7F4U - chains A and B of the 3 polymer chains in the assembly; structure by electron microscopy, 4.20 A resolution (low resolution: residue-level contacts below are approximate; hydrogen-bond / salt-bridge calls are withheld).

[Chain A]
Name: Telomere length regulation protein TEL2 homolog
Source organism: Homo sapiens
UniProt: Q9Y4R8 (TELO2_HUMAN); numbering as in UniProt (aligned over 1-837)
Sequence (837 residues; numbered 1 to 837; the number before each row is that of its first residue):
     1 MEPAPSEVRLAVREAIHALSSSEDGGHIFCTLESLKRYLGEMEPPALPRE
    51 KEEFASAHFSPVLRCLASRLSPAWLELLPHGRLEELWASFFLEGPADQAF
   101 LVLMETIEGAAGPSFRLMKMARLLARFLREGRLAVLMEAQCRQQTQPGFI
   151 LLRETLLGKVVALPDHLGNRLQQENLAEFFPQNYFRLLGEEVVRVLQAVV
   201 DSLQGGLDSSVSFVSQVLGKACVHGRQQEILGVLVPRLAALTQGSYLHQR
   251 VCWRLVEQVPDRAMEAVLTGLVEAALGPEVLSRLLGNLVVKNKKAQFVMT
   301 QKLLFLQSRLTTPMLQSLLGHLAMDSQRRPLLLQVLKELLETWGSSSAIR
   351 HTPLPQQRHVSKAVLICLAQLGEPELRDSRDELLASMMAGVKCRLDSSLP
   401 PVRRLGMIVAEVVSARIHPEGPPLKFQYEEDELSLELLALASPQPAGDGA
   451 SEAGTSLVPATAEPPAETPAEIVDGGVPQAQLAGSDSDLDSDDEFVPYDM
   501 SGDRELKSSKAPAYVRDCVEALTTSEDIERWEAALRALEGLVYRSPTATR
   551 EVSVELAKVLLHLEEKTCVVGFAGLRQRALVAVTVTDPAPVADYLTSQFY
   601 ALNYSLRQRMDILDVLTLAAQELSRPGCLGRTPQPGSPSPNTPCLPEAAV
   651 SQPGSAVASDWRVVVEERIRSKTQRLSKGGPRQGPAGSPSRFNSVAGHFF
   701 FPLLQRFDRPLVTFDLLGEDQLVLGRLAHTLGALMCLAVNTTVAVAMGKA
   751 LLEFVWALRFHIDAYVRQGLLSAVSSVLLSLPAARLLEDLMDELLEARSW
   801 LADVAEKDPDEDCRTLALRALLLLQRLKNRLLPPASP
Unresolved in the structure: 1-5, 40-45, 452-837
Curated features (UniProtKB/Swiss-Prot):
  - site (Interaction with PIH1D1): Asp490, Ser491, Asp492
  - modified residue: Met1 (N-acetylmethionine), Pro374 (Hydroxyproline), Pro419 (Hydroxyproline), Pro422 (Hydroxyproline), Ser456 (Phosphoserine), Ser485 (Phosphoserine), Ser487 (Phosphoserine), Ser491 (Phosphoserine), Ser688 (Phosphoserine), Ser836 (Phosphoserine)
  - natural variant: Glu7 (E7G; E7Q), Pro260 (P260L: In YHFS), Cys367 (C367F: In YHFS), Arg609 (R609H: In YHFS), Asp720 (D720V: In YHFS), Val766 (V766M: In YHFS)
  - mutagenesis: Ser485 (S485A: Abolishes phosphorylation by CK2 in response to growth factor deprivation and subsequent ubiquitination and degradation)
What the authors report for this chain:
  - mutagenesis - T145R/I349R, T145R/V298R: decreased binding to TELO2-interacting protein 1 homolog (chain B)
  - disease-associated variants - P260L, C367F (citing earlier work)

[Chain B]
Name: TELO2-interacting protein 1 homolog
Source organism: Homo sapiens
UniProt: O43156 (TTI1_HUMAN); the construct has insertions or renumbered stretches relative to UniProt, so the offset changes along the chain: 1-437 = UniProt 1-437; 444-464 = UniProt 438-458; 475-1089 = UniProt 475-1089
Sequence (1095 residues; row label = number of the first residue in the row; note: 16 numbers in that range are skipped by the numbering (no residue carries them; nothing is unmodelled there); a row labelled like 464A-464P holds insertion residues (464A, then the next letters in order); numbers below 1 keep their minus sign (Met-5 is residue -5); X marks 226 residues of unknown identity (built as UNK)):
    -5 MHHHHHMAVFDTPEEAFGVLRPVCVQLTKTQTVENVEHLQTRLQAVSDSA
    45 LQELQQYILFPLRFTLKTPGPKRERLIQSVVECLTFVLSSTCVKEQELLQ
    95 ELFSELSACLYSPSSQKPAAVSEELKLAVIQGLSTLMHSAYGDIILTFYE
   145 PSILPRLGFAVSLLLGLAEQEXXXXXXXXXXXXXXXXXXXXDCQDHPRXX
   195 XXXXXXXXXXXXXXXXXXXXXXXXXXXXGDFKQGHSIVVSSLKIFYKTVS
   245 FIMADEQLKRISKVQAKPAVEHRVAELMVYREADWVKKTGDKLTILIKKI
   295 IECVSVHPHWKVRLELVELVEDLLLKCSQSLVECAGPLLKALVGLVNDES
   345 PEIQAQCNKVLRHFADQKVVVGNKALADILSESLHSLATSLPRLMNSQDD
   395 QGKFSTLSLLLGYLKLLGPKINFVLNSVAHLQRLSKALIQVLE
   444 LDVADIKIVEERRWNSDDLNA
464A-464P SPKTSATQPWNRIQRR
   475 YFRFFTDERIFMLLRQVCQLLGYYGNLYLLVDHFMELYHQSVVYRKQAAM
   525 ILNELVTGAAGLEVEDLHEKHIKTNPEELREIVTSILEEYTSQENWYLVT
   575 CLETEEMGEELMMEHPGLQAITSGEHTCQVTSFLAFSKPSPTICSMNSNI
   625 WQICIQLEGIGQFAYALGKDFCLLLMSALYPVLEKAGDQTLLISQVATST
   675 MMDVCRACGYDSLQHLINQNSDYLVNGISLNLRHLALHPHTPKVLEVMLR
   725 NSDANLLPLVADVVQDVLATLDQFYDKRAASFVSVLHALMAALAQWFPDT
   775 GNLGHLQEQSLGEEGSHLNQRPAALEKSTTTAEDIEQFLLNYLKEKDVAD
   825 GNVSDFDNEEEEQSVPPKVDENDTRPDVEPPLXXXXXXXXXXXXXXXXXX
   875 XXXXXXXXXXXXXXXXXXXXXXXXXXXXXXXXXXXXXXXXXXRLTRDXXX
   925 XXXXXXXXXXXXXXXXXXXXXXXXXXXXXXXXXXXLVTQAPISARAGPVY
   975 SHXXXXXXXXXXXXXXXXXXXXXXXXXXXLNKVADACLIYLSVKQPXXXX
  1025 XXXXXXXXXXXXXXXXXXXXXXXXXXXXXXXXXXXXXXXXXXXXXXXGQQ
  1075 NPYTTNVLQLLKELQ
Unresolved in the structure: -5 to 165, 186-192, 223-232, 444-458, 464A-464P, 536-537, 571-615, 775-856, 917-921, 960-976, 1004-1020, 1072-1089
Differences from the reference sequence: initiating methionine (-5); expression tag (-4 to 0); conflict UNK_166 (Lys in O43156), UNK_167 (Ser in O43156), UNK_168 (Lys in O43156), 223 further conflict positions vs the reference (O43156) not listed
Curated features (UniProtKB/Swiss-Prot):
  - modified residue (Phosphoserine): Ser464A, Ser828
What the authors report for this chain:
  - mutagenesis - S421R/V422R, S421R/V422R/G701R/L709R, L649A/Y684A/N694A, G701R/L709R: decreased binding to Telomere length regulation protein TEL2 homolog (chain A)
  - mutagenesis - L381N/L385N/L388N: unchanged binding to Telomere length regulation protein TEL2 homolog (chain A)
  - disease-associated variants - D921N (citing earlier work)

[Interface between chain A and chain B]
Pairs across the interface (27; chain A residue first):
  Ser56(A) with His708(B)
  Gln98(A) with His708(B)
  Glu105(A) with Leu711(B)
  Gln143(A) with Tyr697(B)
  Gln144(A) with Leu704(B)
  Thr145(A) with Gly701(B)
  Pro147(A) with Tyr654(B); Leu709(B)
  Gly148(A) with Leu709(B)
  Ile150(A) with Ser566(B)
  Leu151(A) with Leu709(B)
  Arg262(A) with His513(B); Glu563(B)
  Lys294(A) with Tyr502(B)
  Val298(A) with Tyr502(B); Asp506(B)
  Phe305(A) with Asn420(B)
  Leu306(A) with Val422(B)
  Glu341(A) with Phe417(B)
  Thr342(A) with Asn420(B)
  Ser345(A) with Phe417(B)
  Ala348(A) with Ile373(B)
  Ile349(A) with Glu376(B); Ser377(B); Ser380(B); His424(B)
  Gln356(A) with Val422(B)
Other interface residues (no listed pair), chain A (31 interface residues in all): Arg49, Arg142, Gln146, Asp261, Ala295, Met299, Gln307, Ser346, Arg350, Thr352
Other interface residues (no listed pair), chain B (27 interface residues in all): Ser421, Ala423, Leu503, Glu555, Asn700, Arg707, Ala710
The authors on this interface:
  - pairs named by the authors: Ser56(A)-His708(B) (hydrogen bond), Arg262(A)-Glu563(B) (salt bridge), Thr342(A)-Asn420(B)
  - interface residues, chain A: Thr145(A), Pro147(A), Leu151(A), Val298(A), Leu306(A), Ala348(A)
  - interface residues, chain B: His424(B), Tyr502(B), Leu503(B), Tyr654(B), Leu709(B)

[In short]
Chain A and chain B form an interface of 31 and 27 residues respectively. The authors report a hydrogen bond
between Ser56(A) and His708(B); a salt bridge between Arg262(A) and Glu563(B); a contact between Thr342(A) and
Asn420(B). From the paper: S421R/V422R, S421R/V422R/G701R/L709R and L649A/Y684A/N694A of chain B, among
others, reduce binding to Telomere length regulation protein TEL2 homolog (chain A); interface residues
Thr145(A), Pro147(A) and His424(B) among others; 7 substitutions were tested in all.
Chain A is Telomere length regulation protein TEL2 homolog and chain B is TELO2-interacting protein 1 homolog,
both from Homo sapiens; the structure, Cryo-EM structure of TELO2-TTI1-TTI2 complex, was determined by
electron microscopy.
